5TD8 - chains B and D of the 5 polymer chains in the assembly; structure by X-ray diffraction, 7.53 A resolution (low resolution: residue-level contacts below are approximate; hydrogen-bond / salt-bridge calls are withheld).

[Chain B]
Molecule: Kinetochore protein NUF2
Source organism: Saccharomyces cerevisiae (strain ATCC 204508 / S288c)
UniProtKB: P33895 (NUF2_YEAST); residue numbers follow UniProt; this construct covers 1-153, 407-451
Chain sequence (198 residues; each row starts with the number of its first residue; note: 253 numbers in that range are skipped by the numbering (no residue carries them; nothing is unmodelled there)):
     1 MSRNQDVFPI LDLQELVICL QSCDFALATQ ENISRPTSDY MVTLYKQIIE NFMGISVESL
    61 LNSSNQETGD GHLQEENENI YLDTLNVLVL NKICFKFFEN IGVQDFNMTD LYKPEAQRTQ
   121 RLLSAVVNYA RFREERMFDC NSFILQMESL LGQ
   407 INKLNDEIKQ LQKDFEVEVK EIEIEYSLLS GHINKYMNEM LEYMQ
Disordered / not traced: 1-12
Swiss-Prot annotation at these positions:
  - mutagenesis: Leu410 (L410S: Temperature-sensitive), Lys441 (K441I: Temperature-sensitive), Met446 (M446L: Temperature-sensitive)
Metal / ion sites: Hg2+ site 1 near Cys23 (its only coordinating residue here); Hg2+ site 2: Ser64 (shared with 1 residue of chain A); Hg2+ site 3 near Cys94 (its only coordinating residue here); Hg2+ site 4: Cys140 (shared with 1 residue of chain A)

[Chain D]
Molecule: Kinetochore protein SPC25
Source organism: Saccharomyces cerevisiae (strain ATCC 204508 / S288c)
UniProtKB: P40014 (SPC25_YEAST); numbering as in UniProt; present here: 1-45, 138-221
Chain sequence (129 residues; row label = number of the first residue in the row; note: 92 numbers in that range are skipped by the numbering (no residue carries them; nothing is unmodelled there)):
     1 MASIDAFSDL ERRMDGFQKD VAQVLARQQN HARQQLQQFQ AEMRQ
   138 VALYERLLQL RVLPGASDVH DVRFVFGDDS RCWIEVAMHG DHVIGNSHPA LDPKSRATLE
   198 HVLTVQGDLA AFLVVARDML LASL
Disordered / not traced: 1
Swiss-Prot annotation at these positions:
  - modified residue: Ala2 (N-acetylalanine)
Metal / ion sites: Hg2+ near Met175 (its only coordinating residue here)

[Interface between chain B and chain D]
Contacting residue pairs - 17 pairs, chain B then chain D:
  Glu429(B) with Ala2(D); Ser3(D); Ile4(D)
  Tyr432(B) with Ser3(D); Ile4(D); Phe7(D)
  Ser433(B) with Ala2(D)
  Ser436(B) with Leu10(D)
  Asn440(B) with Arg13(D)
  Tyr442(B) with Phe17(D)
  Met443(B) with Arg13(D); Met14(D); Phe17(D)
  Met446(B) with Phe17(D)
  Met450(B) with Asp20(D); Val21(D); Val24(D)
Other interface residues (no listed pair), chain B (11 interface residues in all): Ile439, Leu447
Other interface residues (no listed pair), chain D (12 interface residues in all): Ala6

[Summary]
11 residues of chain B face 12 of chain D across their interface. UniProt lists 3 mutagenesis sites on chain
B.
Here chain B is Kinetochore protein NUF2 and chain D is Kinetochore protein SPC25, both from Saccharomyces
cerevisiae (strain ATCC 204508 / S288c). Entry 5TD8 (Crystal structure of an Extended Dwarf Ndc80 Complex) was
determined by X-ray diffraction, deposited together with 5TCS.
